PDB entry 1KXM | X-ray diffraction, 1.74 A resolution | chain A

# Chain A
Name: Cytochrome c Peroxidase
Organism: Saccharomyces cerevisiae
Notes: EC 1.11.1.5; fragment: residues 72-362, numbered 4-292
UniProt: P00431 (CCPR_YEAST); aligned to UniProt positions 72-360 over residues 4-292 (the alignment contains insertions or deletions, so no single offset holds)
Amino-acid sequence (290 residues; each row starts with the number of its first residue):
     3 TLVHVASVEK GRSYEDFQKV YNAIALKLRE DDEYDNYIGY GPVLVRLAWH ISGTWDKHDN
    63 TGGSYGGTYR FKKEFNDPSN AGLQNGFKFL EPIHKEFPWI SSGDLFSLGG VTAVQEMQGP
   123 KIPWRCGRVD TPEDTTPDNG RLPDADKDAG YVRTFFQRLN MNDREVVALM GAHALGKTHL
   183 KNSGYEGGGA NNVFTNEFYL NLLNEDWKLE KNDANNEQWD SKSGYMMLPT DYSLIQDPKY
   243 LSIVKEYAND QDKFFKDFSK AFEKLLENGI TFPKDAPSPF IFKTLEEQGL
Construct notes: cloning artifact (3); engineered mutation Gly-190 (Pro258 in P00431)
Metal / ion sites: heme Fe near His-175 (its only coordinating residue here)
Residues lining bound ligands:
  - benzimidazole (BZI): His-175, Leu-177, Gly-178, Lys-179, Thr-180, Phe-200, Met-228, Met-229, Leu-230, Asp-233
  - heme (HEM): Asp-37, Pro-44, Val-45, Val-47, Arg-48, Trp-51, Pro-145, Asp-146, Ala-147, Val-154, Phe-158, Leu-171, Met-172, Ala-174, His-175, Leu-177, Gly-178, Lys-179, Thr-180, His-181, Asn-184, Ser-185, Tyr-187, Leu-230, Thr-232, Phe-260, Phe-264
Reported in the primary citation:
  - conformationally variable residues (loop rearrangement): Glu-188, Gly-189 to Gly-191

# In short
Bound to chain A: heme and benzimidazole. The paper reports conformational variability at Glu-188 and Gly-189.
Chain A is Cytochrome c Peroxidase (Saccharomyces cerevisiae); the structure, Crystal structure of Cytochrome
c Peroxidase with a Proposed Electron Transfer Pathway Excised to Form a ..., was determined by X-ray
diffraction (same publication as 1KXN).
